Entry 5K8N (X-ray diffraction, 3.23 A resolution); this record covers chains E and F of the 8 polymer chains in the assembly.

# Chain E (and F)
Molecule: 5-nitroanthranilic acid aminohydrolase
Organism: Bradyrhizobium sp
Notes: EC 3.5.99.8; chain F of this document is another copy of the same molecule, construct and numbering; everything in this record applies to it too
UniProtKB: D3WZ85 (NAAA_BRASZ); residues 1-425 here = UniProt positions 1-425
Sequence (425 residues; row label = number of the first residue in the row):
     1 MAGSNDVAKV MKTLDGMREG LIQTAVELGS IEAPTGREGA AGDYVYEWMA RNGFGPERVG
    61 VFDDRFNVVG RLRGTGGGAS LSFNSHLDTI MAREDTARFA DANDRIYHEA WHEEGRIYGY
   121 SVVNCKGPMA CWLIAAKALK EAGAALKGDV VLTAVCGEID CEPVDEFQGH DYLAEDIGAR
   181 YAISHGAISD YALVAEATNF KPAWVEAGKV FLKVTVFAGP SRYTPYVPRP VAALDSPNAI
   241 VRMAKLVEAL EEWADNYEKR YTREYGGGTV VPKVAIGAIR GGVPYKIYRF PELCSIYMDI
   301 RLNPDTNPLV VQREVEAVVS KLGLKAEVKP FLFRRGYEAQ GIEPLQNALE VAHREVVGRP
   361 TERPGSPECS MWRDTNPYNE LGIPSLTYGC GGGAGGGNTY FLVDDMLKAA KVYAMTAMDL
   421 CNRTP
Disordered / not traced: 1-5
Small-molecule neighbours:
  - 5-nitroanthranilic acid (6R6), molecule 1: I90, N124, E158, I159, D160, E196, M371, W372, R373, G393, A394, G395
  - 5-nitroanthranilic acid (6R6), molecule 2: Y223, Y226, Y288, R289
Swiss-Prot annotation at these positions:
  - active site: D88, E158 (Proton acceptor)

# Interface between chain E and chain F
Contacting residue pairs (156):
  I90(E) with Y288(F); R289(F)
  D95(E) with K286(F), salt bridge
  T96(E) with L293(F)
  A97(E) with G282(F); P291(F); L293(F)
  R98(E) with K286(F); Y288(F), hydrogen bond; R289(F); P291(F); E292(F), hydrogen bond (backbone-backbone)
  F99(E) with S221(F); E292(F); L293(F)
  A100(E) with E292(F), hydrogen bond (backbone-side chain); L293(F), hydrophobic
  I159(E) with Y288(F)
  D160(E) with Y223(F), hydrogen bond; Y288(F)
  C161(E) with Y285(F); Y288(F), hydrophobic
  E162(E) with Y285(F), hydrogen bond (backbone-backbone)
  V164(E) with P284(F)
  F167(E) with Y285(F), hydrophobic
  Y172(E) with Y285(F), hydrophobic
  F211(E) with I287(F), hydrophobic
  S221(E) with F99(F)
  R222(E) with G395(F); G396(F), hydrogen bond (side chain-backbone); G397(F)
  Y223(E) with D160(F), hydrogen bond; R301(F); M371(F), hydrophobic; W372(F); G395(F)
  T224(E) with K273(F); A275(F); D299(F), hydrogen bond
  P225(E) with K273(F); P367(F); S370(F); M371(F), hydrophobic
  Y226(E) with P367(F), hydrophobic; E368(F), hydrogen bond; M371(F), hydrophobic; G393(F); G395(F); G396(F)
  V227(E) with K273(F), hydrogen bond (backbone-side chain); V274(F)
  R229(E) with E251(F), salt bridge; A254(F); D255(F), salt bridge; E258(F); V274(F), hydrogen bond (side chain-backbone)
  P230(E) with D255(F)
  N238(E) with I276(F), hydrogen bond (side chain-backbone)
  I240(E) with I276(F); I279(F), hydrophobic
  V241(E) with E251(F)
  A244(E) with A244(F)
  K245(E) with E248(F), salt bridge
  E248(E) with K245(F), salt bridge; E248(F)
  E251(E) with R229(F), salt bridge; V241(F)
  A254(E) with R229(F)
  D255(E) with R229(F), salt bridge
  E258(E) with R229(F)
  K273(E) with T224(F); P225(F); V227(F), hydrogen bond (side chain-backbone)
  V274(E) with T224(F); V227(F); R229(F), hydrogen bond (backbone-side chain)
  A275(E) with T224(F)
  I276(E) with N238(F), hydrogen bond (backbone-side chain); I240(F); F290(F)
  G277(E) with I287(F); R289(F); P291(F)
  A278(E) with G281(F); V283(F); P284(F)
  I279(E) with I240(F), hydrophobic; R280(F); G281(F), hydrogen bond (backbone-backbone)
  R280(E) with I279(F); P284(F)
  G281(E) with A278(F); I279(F), hydrogen bond (backbone-backbone)
  G282(E) with A97(F); G277(F); A278(F)
  V283(E) with A97(F), hydrophobic; A278(F)
  P284(E) with V164(F); A278(F); R280(F); Y297(F), hydrophobic
  Y285(E) with C161(F); E162(F); F167(F), hydrophobic; Y172(F), hydrophobic
  K286(E) with D95(F), salt bridge; R98(F)
  I287(E) with F211(F), hydrophobic; G277(F); Y297(F), hydrophobic; M298(F); D299(F)
  Y288(E) with I90(F), hydrogen bond (side chain-backbone); R98(F), hydrogen bond; I159(F); D160(F); D299(F)
  R289(E) with I90(F); R98(F); Y120(F); A394(F), hydrogen bond (side chain-backbone); G395(F)
  P291(E) with A97(F); R98(F); G277(F)
  E292(E) with R98(F), hydrogen bond (backbone-backbone); F99(F); A100(F), hydrogen bond (side chain-backbone)
  L293(E) with T96(F); A97(F); F99(F)
  Y297(E) with P284(F), hydrophobic; I287(F), hydrophobic
  M298(E) with I287(F)
  D299(E) with T224(F), hydrogen bond; I287(F); Y288(F)
  R301(E) with Y223(F)
  P367(E) with P225(F); Y226(F), hydrophobic
  E368(E) with Y226(F), hydrogen bond
  S370(E) with P225(F)
  M371(E) with Y223(F), hydrophobic; P225(F), hydrophobic; Y226(F), hydrophobic
  W372(E) with Y223(F), hydrogen bond (backbone-side chain)
  G393(E) with Y226(F)
  A394(E) with R289(F), hydrogen bond (backbone-side chain)
  G395(E) with R222(F); Y223(F); Y226(F); R289(F)
  G396(E) with R222(F), hydrogen bond (backbone-side chain); Y226(F)
  G397(E) with R222(F)
Also at the interface, not in a pair above, chain E (74 interface residues in all): A92, Y120, V247, F290, C294, F331
Also at the interface, not in a pair above, chain F (74 interface residues in all): A92, P230, V247, C294, F331

# In short
Chain E and chain F each contribute 74 residues to their interface, with 27 hydrogen bonds and 8 salt bridges.
Polar pairs include D95(E)-K286(F), R229(E)-E251(F) and R229(E)-D255(F). Bound to chain E: 5-nitroanthranilic
acid. From UniProt: active-site residues D88(E) and E158(E) on chain E.
Both chains are 5-nitroanthranilic acid aminohydrolase (Bradyrhizobium sp). Entry 5K8N (5NAA-bound
5-nitroanthranilate aminohydrolase) was determined by X-ray diffraction together with 5K8M, 5K8O and 5K8P from
the same study.
